4LTC - chains C and D of the 28 polymer chains in the assembly; structure by X-ray diffraction, 2.50 A resolution.

[Chain C]
Name: Proteasome subunit alpha type-4
Source organism: Saccharomyces cerevisiae
Notes: EC 3.4.25.1
Reference sequence: P40303 (PSA4_YEAST); residues -1 to 252 here correspond to UniProt positions 1-254 (UniProt number = residue number + 2)
Chain sequence (254 residues; each row starts with the number of its first residue; numbers below 1 keep their minus sign (Met-1 is residue -1)):
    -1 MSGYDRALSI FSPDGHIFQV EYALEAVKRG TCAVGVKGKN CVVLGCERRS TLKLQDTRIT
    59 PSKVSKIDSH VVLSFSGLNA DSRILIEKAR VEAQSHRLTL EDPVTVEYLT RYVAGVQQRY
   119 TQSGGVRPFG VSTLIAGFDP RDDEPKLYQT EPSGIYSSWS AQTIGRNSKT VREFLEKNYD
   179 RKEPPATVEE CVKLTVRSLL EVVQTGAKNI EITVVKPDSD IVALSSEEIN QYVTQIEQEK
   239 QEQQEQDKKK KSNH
Unresolved in the structure: -1 to 0, 242-252
Curated features (UniProtKB/Swiss-Prot):
  - modified residue: Thr58 (Phosphothreonine)

[Chain D]
Name: Proteasome subunit alpha type-5
Source organism: Saccharomyces cerevisiae
Notes: EC 3.4.25.1
Reference sequence: P32379 (PSA5_YEAST); residues -7 to 252 here correspond to UniProt positions 1-260 (UniProt number = residue number + 8)
Chain sequence (260 residues; row label = number of the first residue in the row; numbers below 1 keep their minus sign (Met-7 is residue -7)):
    -7 MFLTRSEYDR GVSTFSPEGR LFQVEYSLEA IKLGSTAIGI ATKEGVVLGV EKRATSPLLE
    53 SDSIEKIVEI DRHIGCAMSG LTADARSMIE HARTAAVTHN LYYDEDINVE SLTQSVCDLA
   113 LRFGEGASGE ERLMSRPFGV ALLIAGHDAD DGYQLFHAEP SGTFYRYNAK AIGSGSEGAQ
   173 AELLNEWHSS LTLKEAELLV LKILKQVMEE KLDENNAQLS CITKQDGFKI YDNEKTAELI
   233 KELKEKEAAE SPEEADVEMS
Unresolved in the structure: -7 to 0, 243-252

[How chain C and chain D interact]
Contacting residue pairs (64):
  Asp3(C) - Glu117(D)
  Asp3(C) - Gly118(D)
  Arg4(C) - Glu117(D)
  Ala5(C) - Val4(D)  hydrophobic
  Ala5(C) - Glu117(D)  hydrogen bond (backbone-side chain)
  Ala5(C) - Ser127(D)
  Ser7(C) - Ser127(D)  hydrogen bond (backbone-side chain)
  Ser7(C) - Arg128(D)
  Ile8(C) - Val4(D)  hydrophobic
  Ile8(C) - Gln15(D)
  Phe9(C) - Gln15(D)
  Phe9(C) - Tyr18(D)  hydrophobic
  Phe9(C) - Ser19(D)
  Phe9(C) - Ala22(D)  hydrophobic
  Phe9(C) - Leu73(D)  hydrophobic
  Phe9(C) - Arg128(D)
  Phe9(C) - Pro129(D)
  Phe9(C) - Gly131(D)
  Ser10(C) - Tyr18(D)
  Pro11(C) - Tyr18(D)  hydrophobic
  Pro11(C) - Glu21(D)
  Asp12(C) - Glu21(D)
  Gly13(C) - Tyr18(D)
  Gly13(C) - Glu21(D)
  Gly13(C) - Ala22(D)
  His14(C) - Leu25(D)
  Ile15(C) - Leu73(D)  hydrophobic
  Ile15(C) - Arg128(D)
  Lys35(C) - Glu52(D)  salt bridge
  Gln116(C) - Ala75(D)
  Gln116(C) - Asp76(D)
  Thr119(C) - Ser127(D)
  Thr119(C) - Arg128(D)  hydrogen bond (backbone-side chain)
  Gln120(C) - Asp76(D)
  Gln120(C) - Met126(D)
  Gln120(C) - Ser127(D)  hydrogen bond (backbone-backbone)
  Gln120(C) - Arg128(D)
  Gln120(C) - Pro129(D)
  Gln120(C) - Phe130(D)
  Ser121(C) - Ser127(D)
  Ser151(C) - Ala75(D)
  Gly152(C) - Ala75(D)
  Ile153(C) - Thr74(D)
  Ile153(C) - Ala75(D)
  Ser155(C) - Leu51(D)
  Ser155(C) - Ser55(D)
  Ser156(C) - Leu51(D)
  Ser156(C) - Glu52(D)  hydrogen bond
  Ser156(C) - Ser55(D)  hydrogen bond (backbone-side chain)
  Trp157(C) - Ser48(D)
  Trp157(C) - Leu50(D)
  Trp157(C) - Leu51(D)
  Trp157(C) - Glu52(D)
  Ser158(C) - Leu50(D)  hydrogen bond (backbone-backbone)
  Ser158(C) - Glu52(D)
  Ala159(C) - Leu50(D)
  Leu173(C) - Leu50(D)  hydrophobic
  Glu174(C) - Ser48(D)  hydrogen bond
  Glu174(C) - Pro49(D)
  Glu174(C) - Leu50(D)
  Arg179(C) - Pro49(D)  hydrogen bond (side chain-backbone)
  Arg179(C) - Leu50(D)  hydrogen bond (side chain-backbone)
  Arg179(C) - Leu51(D)  hydrogen bond (side chain-backbone)
  Arg179(C) - Glu52(D)
Also at the interface, not in a pair above, chain C (32 interface residues in all): Gly122, Tyr154, Arg170, Tyr177
Also at the interface, not in a pair above, chain D (29 interface residues in all): Asp1, Thr47, Glu57, Leu125

[Overview]
The interface between chain C and chain D involves 32 residues on one side and 29 on the other, with 11
hydrogen bonds and 1 salt bridge. Polar contacts include Lys35(C)-Glu52(D), Ala5(C)-Glu117(D) and
Ser7(C)-Ser127(D).
Chain C is Proteasome subunit alpha type-4 and chain D is Proteasome subunit alpha type-5, both from
Saccharomyces cerevisiae; the structure, Crystal structure of yeast 20S proteasome in complex with enone
carmaphycin analogue 6, was determined by X-ray diffraction together with 4HNP, 4HRC and 4HRD from the same
study.
